6ML8 - chains H and L of the 4 polymer chains in the assembly; structure by X-ray diffraction, 2.92 A resolution.

== Chain H ==
Protein: C05 antibody Fab heavy chain
Organism: Homo sapiens
Notes: antibody fragment or engineered binder
Amino-acid sequence (247 residues; numbered 1 to 222 plus 25 insertion-coded residues; the number before each row is that of its first residue; a row labelled like 27A-27E holds insertion residues (27A, then the next letters in order)):
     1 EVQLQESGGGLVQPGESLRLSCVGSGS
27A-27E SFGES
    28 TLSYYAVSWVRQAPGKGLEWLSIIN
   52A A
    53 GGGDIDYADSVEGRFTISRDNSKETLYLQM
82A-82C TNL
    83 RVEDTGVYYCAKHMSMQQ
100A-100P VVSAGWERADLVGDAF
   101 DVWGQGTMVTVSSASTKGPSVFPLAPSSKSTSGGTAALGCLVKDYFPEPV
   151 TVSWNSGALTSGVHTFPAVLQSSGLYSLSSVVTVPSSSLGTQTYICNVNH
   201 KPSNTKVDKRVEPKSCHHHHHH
Unresolved in the structure: 127-134, 190-192, 214-222
Disulfide bonds: Cys22-Cys92, Cys140-Cys196

== Chain L ==
Protein: C05 antibody Fab light chain
Organism: Homo sapiens
Notes: antibody fragment or engineered binder
Amino-acid sequence (214 residues; numbered 1 to 214; the number before each row is that of its first residue):
     1 DIQLTQSPSSLSASVGDRVTLTCQASQDIRKFLNWYQQKPGKGPKLLIYD
    51 ASNLQRGVPSRFSGGGSGTDFTLIISSLQPEDVGTYYCQQYDGLPFTFGG
   101 GTKVVIKRTVAAPSVFIFPPSDEQLKSGTASVVCLLNNFYPREAKVQWKV
   151 DNALQSGNSQESVTEQDSKDSTYSLSSTLTLSKADYEKHKVYACEVTHQG
   201 LSSPVTKSFNRGEC
Unresolved in the structure: 213-214
Disulfide bonds: Cys23-Cys88, Cys134-Cys194

== Chain H / chain L interface ==
Residue-residue contacts - 55 pairs, chain H then chain L:
  Glu1(H) with Arg56(L), salt bridge
  Gln39(H) with Gln38(L), hydrogen bond; Tyr87(L)
  Lys43(H) with Tyr87(L)
  Gly44(H) with Tyr87(L)
  Leu45(H) with Phe98(L)
  Trp47(H) with Leu94(L), hydrophobic; Pro95(L), hydrophobic; Phe96(L)
  Ile50(H) with Phe96(L), hydrophobic
  Asp58(H) with Leu94(L)
  Tyr91(H) with Gln38(L); Lys42(L); Gly43(L)
  His95(H) with Phe96(L)
  Met96(H) with Tyr49(L), hydrophobic
  Val100L(H) with Tyr91(L)
  Gly100M(H) with Tyr91(L); Phe96(L)
  Asp100N(H) with Tyr91(L)
  Ala100O(H) with Asn34(L); Tyr36(L); Leu46(L), hydrophobic; Tyr49(L), hydrophobic
  Phe100P(H) with Tyr36(L), hydrogen bond (backbone-side chain); Leu46(L)
  Asp101(H) with Leu46(L); Gln55(L)
  Trp103(H) with Tyr36(L); Pro44(L)
  Phe122(H) with Glu123(L); Gln124(L)
  Pro123(H) with Ser121(L)
  Leu124(H) with Phe118(L)
  Ala125(H) with Phe118(L)
  Thr135(H) with Phe116(L)
  Ala137(H) with Phe118(L)
  Lys143(H) with Thr129(L), hydrogen bond; Ser131(L)
  His164(H) with Asn137(L); Asn138(L), hydrogen bond; Ser174(L), hydrogen bond
  Phe166(H) with Ser162(L); Thr164(L); Ser174(L); Leu175(L); Ser176(L)
  Pro167(H) with Ser162(L), hydrogen bond (backbone-side chain); Val163(L); Thr164(L)
  Val169(H) with Ser162(L)
  Leu170(H) with Gln160(L), hydrogen bond (backbone-side chain)
  Gln171(H) with Gln160(L)
  Thr183(H) with Asn137(L)
  Lys209(H) with Glu123(L), salt bridge
Also at the interface, not in a pair above, chain H (39 interface residues in all): Phe27B, Val37, Pro126, Ala136, Leu138, Thr165
Also at the interface, not in a pair above, chain L (36 interface residues in all): Gln89, Pro119, Pro120, Ser127

== In short ==
The interface between chain H and chain L involves 39 residues on one side and 36 on the other, with 7
hydrogen bonds and 2 salt bridges. Among the polar pairs are Glu1(H)-Arg56(L), Lys209(H)-Glu123(L) and
Gln39(H)-Gln38(L).
Chain H is C05 antibody Fab heavy chain and chain L is C05 antibody Fab light chain, both from Homo sapiens;
the structure, Crystal structure of hemagglutinin from H1N1 Influenza A virus A/Denver/57 bound to the C05
antibody, was determined by X-ray diffraction together with 7JPD from the same study.
